Entry 1NXU (X-ray diffraction, 1.80 A resolution); this record covers chains A and B.

Chain A (and B):
Molecule: Hypothetical oxidoreductase yiaK
From: Escherichia coli
Notes: EC 1.1.1.-; chain B of this document is another copy of the same molecule, construct and numbering; everything in this record applies to it too
UniProtKB: P37672 (YIAK_ECOLI); residue numbers follow UniProt; this construct covers 1-332
Sequence (333 residues; row label = number of the first residue in the row):
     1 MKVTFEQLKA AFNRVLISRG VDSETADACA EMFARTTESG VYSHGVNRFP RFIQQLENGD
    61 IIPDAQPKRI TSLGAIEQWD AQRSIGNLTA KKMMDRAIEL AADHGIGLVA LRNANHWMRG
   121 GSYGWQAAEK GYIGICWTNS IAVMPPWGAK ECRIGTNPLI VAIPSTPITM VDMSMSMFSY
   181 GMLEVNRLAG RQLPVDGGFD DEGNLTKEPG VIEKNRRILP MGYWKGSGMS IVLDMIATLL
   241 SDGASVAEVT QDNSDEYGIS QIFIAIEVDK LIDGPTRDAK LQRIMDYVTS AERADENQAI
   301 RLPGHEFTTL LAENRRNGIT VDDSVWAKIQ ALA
Disordered / not traced: 333 (chain B: fully traced)
Differences from the reference sequence: modified residue (1, 32, 93-94, 118, 144, 170, 173, 175, 177, 182, 221, 229, 235, 285); cloning artifact (333)
Modified / non-standard residues: Mse1, Mse32, Mse93, Mse94, Mse118, Mse144, Mse170, Mse173, Mse175, Mse177, Mse182, Mse221, Mse229, Mse235, Mse285 (selenomethionine; parent Met)
UniProt features mapped onto this chain:
  - active site: H44 (Proton donor)
  - binding site (NAD(+)): I168 to S174, W224, K225, G304 to E306

Chain A / chain B interface:
Contacting residue pairs (154):
  L73(A) - K270(B)
  L73(A) - L271(B)  hydrophobic
  I76(A) - I106(B)  hydrophobic
  I76(A) - L271(B)  hydrophobic
  Q78(A) - L271(B)
  H104(A) - I76(B)
  G105(A) - I76(B)
  I106(A) - A75(B)  hydrophobic
  I106(A) - I76(B)  hydrophobic
  I106(A) - I106(B)  hydrophobic
  I133(A) - I236(B)  hydrophobic
  I133(A) - L240(B)  hydrophobic
  P146(A) - V288(B)  hydrophobic
  P146(A) - A291(B)  hydrophobic
  P146(A) - I300(B)  hydrophobic
  W147(A) - I300(B)
  G148(A) - R293(B)
  G148(A) - A294(B)  hydrogen bond (backbone-backbone)
  G148(A) - I300(B)
  A149(A) - A291(B)  hydrophobic
  A149(A) - E292(B)
  A149(A) - I300(B)
  K150(A) - E292(B)  hydrogen bond (backbone-backbone)
  K150(A) - R293(B)
  K150(A) - A294(B)
  E151(A) - A291(B)
  E151(A) - E292(B)  hydrogen bond (side chain-backbone)
  R153(A) - Y287(B)  hydrogen bond (side chain-backbone)
  R153(A) - S290(B)  hydrogen bond
  R153(A) - A291(B)
  I154(A) - V288(B)  hydrophobic
  L159(A) - Mse229(B)  hydrophobic
  V161(A) - V232(B)  hydrophobic
  V161(A) - I236(B)  hydrophobic
  I163(A) - Mse235(B)
  I163(A) - I236(B)  hydrophobic
  I163(A) - L239(B)  hydrophobic
  T169(A) - Mse235(B)
  V171(A) - G228(B)
  V171(A) - Mse229(B)
  V171(A) - V232(B)  hydrophobic
  Mse173(A) - K225(B)
  Mse173(A) - Mse229(B)  hydrophobic
  S174(A) - K225(B)  hydrogen bond (backbone-side chain)
  S176(A) - K225(B)  hydrogen bond (backbone-side chain)
  Mse177(A) - G222(B)
  Mse177(A) - Y223(B)  hydrophobic
  Mse177(A) - W224(B)  hydrophobic
  Mse177(A) - K225(B)  hydrogen bond (backbone-side chain)
  F178(A) - W224(B)  hydrophobic
  P194(A) - W224(B)  hydrophobic
  V195(A) - Y223(B)
  R217(A) - A294(B)
  Mse221(A) - Mse221(B)
  Mse221(A) - G222(B)
  Mse221(A) - K225(B)
  G222(A) - Mse177(B)
  G222(A) - Mse221(B)
  Y223(A) - Mse177(B)
  Y223(A) - V195(B)  hydrophobic
  W224(A) - Mse177(B)  hydrophobic
  W224(A) - F178(B)  hydrophobic
  W224(A) - P194(B)  hydrophobic
  K225(A) - Mse173(B)
  K225(A) - S174(B)  hydrogen bond (side chain-backbone)
  K225(A) - S176(B)  hydrogen bond (side chain-backbone)
  K225(A) - Mse177(B)  hydrogen bond (side chain-backbone)
  K225(A) - Mse221(B)
  G228(A) - V171(B)
  G228(A) - P303(B)
  Mse229(A) - L159(B)  hydrophobic
  Mse229(A) - V161(B)
  Mse229(A) - V171(B)  hydrophobic
  Mse229(A) - Mse173(B)  hydrophobic
  I231(A) - L302(B)  hydrophobic
  V232(A) - V161(B)  hydrophobic
  V232(A) - I163(B)
  D234(A) - I284(B)
  Mse235(A) - I163(B)
  Mse235(A) - T169(B)
  Mse235(A) - L281(B)  hydrophobic
  Mse235(A) - I284(B)  hydrophobic
  Mse235(A) - Mse285(B)  hydrophobic
  I236(A) - I133(B)  hydrophobic
  I236(A) - V161(B)  hydrophobic
  I236(A) - I163(B)  hydrophobic
  T238(A) - K280(B)
  T238(A) - I284(B)
  L239(A) - I272(B)
  L239(A) - R277(B)
  L239(A) - L281(B)  hydrophobic
  L240(A) - I133(B)  hydrophobic
  L240(A) - I266(B)  hydrophobic
  L240(A) - L271(B)
  D242(A) - L271(B)
  D242(A) - I272(B)
  D242(A) - T276(B)
  D242(A) - K280(B)  salt bridge
  G243(A) - K280(B)  hydrogen bond (backbone-side chain)
  S245(A) - I284(B)
  A247(A) - Y287(B)  hydrophobic
  E248(A) - R283(B)  salt bridge
  T250(A) - Y287(B)
  Q251(A) - R283(B)  hydrogen bond
  Q251(A) - Y287(B)
  D252(A) - R283(B)  salt bridge
  I266(A) - L108(B)  hydrophobic
  I266(A) - L240(B)  hydrophobic
  E267(A) - L240(B)
  K270(A) - L73(B)
  L271(A) - L73(B)  hydrophobic
  L271(A) - I76(B)  hydrophobic
  L271(A) - Q78(B)  hydrogen bond (backbone-side chain)
  L271(A) - L240(B)  hydrophobic
  L271(A) - D242(B)
  I272(A) - L239(B)
  I272(A) - D242(B)
  T276(A) - D242(B)
  R277(A) - L239(B)
  K280(A) - T238(B)
  K280(A) - D242(B)  salt bridge
  K280(A) - G243(B)  hydrogen bond (side chain-backbone)
  L281(A) - L239(B)  hydrophobic
  R283(A) - E248(B)  salt bridge
  R283(A) - Q251(B)  hydrogen bond
  R283(A) - D252(B)  salt bridge
  I284(A) - D234(B)
  I284(A) - Mse235(B)  hydrophobic
  I284(A) - T238(B)
  I284(A) - S245(B)
  Mse285(A) - Mse235(B)  hydrophobic
  Y287(A) - R153(B)  hydrogen bond (backbone-side chain)
  Y287(A) - A247(B)  hydrophobic
  Y287(A) - T250(B)
  Y287(A) - Q251(B)
  V288(A) - P146(B)  hydrophobic
  V288(A) - I231(B)  hydrophobic
  S290(A) - R153(B)  hydrogen bond
  A291(A) - A149(B)  hydrophobic
  A291(A) - E151(B)
  A291(A) - R153(B)
  E292(A) - A149(B)
  E292(A) - K150(B)  hydrogen bond (backbone-backbone)
  E292(A) - E151(B)  hydrogen bond (backbone-side chain)
  R293(A) - G148(B)
  R293(A) - K150(B)
  A294(A) - G148(B)  hydrogen bond (backbone-backbone)
  A294(A) - A149(B)
  I300(A) - W147(B)
  I300(A) - G148(B)
  I300(A) - A149(B)  hydrophobic
  L302(A) - I231(B)  hydrophobic
  P303(A) - G228(B)
  P303(A) - I231(B)
Interface residues without a listed pair, chain A (81 interface residues in all): A75, L108, I135, A142, Mse170, V268, D286, D295
Interface residues without a listed pair, chain B (79 interface residues in all): H104, G105, I135, A142, C152, I154, E267, V268, D295

Summary:
81 residues of chain A and 79 residues of chain B are in contact; the contacts include 21 hydrogen bonds and 6
salt bridges. Polar pairs include D242(A)-K280(B), E248(A)-R283(B) and D252(A)-R283(B). UniProt lists
active-site residue H44(A) and 12 NAD+-binding residues on chain A.
Chain A and chain B are both Hypothetical oxidoreductase yiaK (Escherichia coli); the structure, Crystal
structure of E. coli hypothetical oxidoreductase yiak northeast structural genomics consortium target ER82,
was determined by X-ray diffraction, deposited together with 1S20.
